Entry 9G8I (X-ray diffraction, 2.51 A resolution); this record covers chains A and C.

== Chain A ==
Name: DARPin
Source organism: synthetic construct
Notes: antibody fragment or engineered binder
Chain sequence (157 residues; row label = number of the first residue in the row):
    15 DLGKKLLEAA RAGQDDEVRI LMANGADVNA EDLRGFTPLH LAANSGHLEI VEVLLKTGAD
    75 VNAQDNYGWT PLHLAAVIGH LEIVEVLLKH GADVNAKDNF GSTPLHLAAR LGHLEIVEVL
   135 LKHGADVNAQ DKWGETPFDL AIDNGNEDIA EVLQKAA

== Chain C ==
Name: Ubiquitin-like protein SMT3
Source organism: Saccharomyces cerevisiae
UniProt: Q12306 (SMT3_YEAST); numbering as in UniProt (aligned over 21-95)
Chain sequence (75 residues; row label = number of the first residue in the row):
    21 ETHINLKVSD GSSEIFFKIK KTTPLRRLME AFAKRQGKEM DSLRFLYDGI RIQADQTPED
    81 LDMEDNDIIE AHREQ
From the paper describing this entry:
  - mutagenesis - F36H/R47K/E59P: decreased binding to DARPin (chain A)

== Chain A / chain C interface ==
Contacting residue pairs - 32 pairs, chain A then chain C:
  Phe-50(A) / Arg-55(C)
  Asn-58(A) / Ile-35(C)
  Asn-58(A) / Phe-36(C)  hydrogen bond (side chain-backbone)
  Ser-59(A) / Phe-36(C)
  Asp-79(A) / Arg-55(C)  salt bridge
  Tyr-81(A) / Arg-55(C)
  Tyr-81(A) / Gln-56(C)  hydrogen bond
  Trp-83(A) / Ala-51(C)
  Trp-83(A) / Arg-55(C)
  Val-91(A) / Phe-36(C)
  Val-91(A) / Phe-37(C)  hydrophobic
  Val-91(A) / Lys-38(C)  hydrogen bond (backbone-backbone)
  Ile-92(A) / Phe-36(C)
  Ile-92(A) / Lys-38(C)
  Phe-114(A) / Lys-54(C)
  Phe-114(A) / Arg-55(C)
  Phe-114(A) / Gln-56(C)
  Phe-114(A) / Gly-57(C)
  Arg-124(A) / Arg-47(C)  hydrogen bond (backbone-side chain)
  Arg-124(A) / Glu-50(C)
  Arg-124(A) / Ala-51(C)
  Arg-124(A) / Lys-54(C)
  Leu-125(A) / Ile-39(C)  hydrophobic
  Leu-125(A) / Arg-47(C)
  Leu-125(A) / Ala-51(C)  hydrophobic
  His-127(A) / Lys-38(C)  hydrogen bond (side chain-backbone)
  Trp-147(A) / Lys-54(C)
  Trp-147(A) / Glu-59(C)  hydrogen bond
  Asp-157(A) / Arg-46(C)  salt bridge
  Asn-158(A) / Arg-46(C)
  Asn-158(A) / Arg-47(C)  hydrogen bond (backbone-side chain)
  Asn-160(A) / Arg-47(C)  hydrogen bond
Other interface residues (no listed pair), chain A (20 interface residues in all): Arg-48, Leu-88, Asp-112, Glu-149
Other interface residues (no listed pair), chain C (18 interface residues in all): Ser-32, Glu-34, Leu-48, Lys-58
Interface features reported in the paper:
  - pairs named by the authors: Tyr-81(A)/Gln-56(C) (hydrogen bond), Trp-83(A)/Arg-55(C) (cation-pi contact), Trp-147(A)/Lys-54(C) (cation-pi contact), Trp-147(A)/Glu-59(C) (hydrogen bond), Asp-157(A)/Arg-46(C) (salt bridge), Asn-160(A)/Arg-47(C) (hydrogen bond)
  - interface residues, chain C: Ile-35(C), Phe-37(C), Leu-48(C)

== Overview ==
20 residues of chain A face 18 of chain C across their interface; the contacts include 8 hydrogen bonds and 2
salt bridges. Among the polar pairs are Asp-79(A)/Arg-55(C), Asp-157(A)/Arg-46(C) and Asn-58(A)/Phe-36(C). The
authors report hydrogen bonds between Tyr-81(A) and Gln-56(C), Trp-147(A) and Glu-59(C) and Asn-160(A) and
Arg-47(C); cation-pi contacts between Trp-83(A) and Arg-55(C) and Trp-147(A) and Lys-54(C); a salt bridge
between Asp-157(A) and Arg-46(C). The paper reports that F36H/R47K/E59P of chain C reduce binding to DARPin
(chain A); interface residues Ile-35(C), Phe-37(C) and Leu-48(C).
Chain A is DARPin (synthetic construct) and chain C is Ubiquitin-like protein SMT3 (Saccharomyces cerevisiae);
the structure, Sumo-Darpin-A10-complex, was determined by X-ray diffraction (same publication as 9GAU).
